Entry 8CXI (electron microscopy, 3.40 A resolution); this record covers chains E and F of the 10 polymer chains in the assembly.

== Chain E (and F) ==
Protein: Membrane M protein
Source organism: Zika virus
Notes: chain F of this document is another copy of the same molecule, construct and numbering; everything in this record applies to it too
UniProt: A0A1S6LXE0 (A0A1S6LXE0_ZIKV); residues -214 to 3208 here correspond to UniProt positions 1-3423 (UniProt number = residue number + 215)
Chain sequence (3423 residues; each row starts with the number of its first residue; numbers below 1 keep their minus sign (Met-214 is residue -214)):
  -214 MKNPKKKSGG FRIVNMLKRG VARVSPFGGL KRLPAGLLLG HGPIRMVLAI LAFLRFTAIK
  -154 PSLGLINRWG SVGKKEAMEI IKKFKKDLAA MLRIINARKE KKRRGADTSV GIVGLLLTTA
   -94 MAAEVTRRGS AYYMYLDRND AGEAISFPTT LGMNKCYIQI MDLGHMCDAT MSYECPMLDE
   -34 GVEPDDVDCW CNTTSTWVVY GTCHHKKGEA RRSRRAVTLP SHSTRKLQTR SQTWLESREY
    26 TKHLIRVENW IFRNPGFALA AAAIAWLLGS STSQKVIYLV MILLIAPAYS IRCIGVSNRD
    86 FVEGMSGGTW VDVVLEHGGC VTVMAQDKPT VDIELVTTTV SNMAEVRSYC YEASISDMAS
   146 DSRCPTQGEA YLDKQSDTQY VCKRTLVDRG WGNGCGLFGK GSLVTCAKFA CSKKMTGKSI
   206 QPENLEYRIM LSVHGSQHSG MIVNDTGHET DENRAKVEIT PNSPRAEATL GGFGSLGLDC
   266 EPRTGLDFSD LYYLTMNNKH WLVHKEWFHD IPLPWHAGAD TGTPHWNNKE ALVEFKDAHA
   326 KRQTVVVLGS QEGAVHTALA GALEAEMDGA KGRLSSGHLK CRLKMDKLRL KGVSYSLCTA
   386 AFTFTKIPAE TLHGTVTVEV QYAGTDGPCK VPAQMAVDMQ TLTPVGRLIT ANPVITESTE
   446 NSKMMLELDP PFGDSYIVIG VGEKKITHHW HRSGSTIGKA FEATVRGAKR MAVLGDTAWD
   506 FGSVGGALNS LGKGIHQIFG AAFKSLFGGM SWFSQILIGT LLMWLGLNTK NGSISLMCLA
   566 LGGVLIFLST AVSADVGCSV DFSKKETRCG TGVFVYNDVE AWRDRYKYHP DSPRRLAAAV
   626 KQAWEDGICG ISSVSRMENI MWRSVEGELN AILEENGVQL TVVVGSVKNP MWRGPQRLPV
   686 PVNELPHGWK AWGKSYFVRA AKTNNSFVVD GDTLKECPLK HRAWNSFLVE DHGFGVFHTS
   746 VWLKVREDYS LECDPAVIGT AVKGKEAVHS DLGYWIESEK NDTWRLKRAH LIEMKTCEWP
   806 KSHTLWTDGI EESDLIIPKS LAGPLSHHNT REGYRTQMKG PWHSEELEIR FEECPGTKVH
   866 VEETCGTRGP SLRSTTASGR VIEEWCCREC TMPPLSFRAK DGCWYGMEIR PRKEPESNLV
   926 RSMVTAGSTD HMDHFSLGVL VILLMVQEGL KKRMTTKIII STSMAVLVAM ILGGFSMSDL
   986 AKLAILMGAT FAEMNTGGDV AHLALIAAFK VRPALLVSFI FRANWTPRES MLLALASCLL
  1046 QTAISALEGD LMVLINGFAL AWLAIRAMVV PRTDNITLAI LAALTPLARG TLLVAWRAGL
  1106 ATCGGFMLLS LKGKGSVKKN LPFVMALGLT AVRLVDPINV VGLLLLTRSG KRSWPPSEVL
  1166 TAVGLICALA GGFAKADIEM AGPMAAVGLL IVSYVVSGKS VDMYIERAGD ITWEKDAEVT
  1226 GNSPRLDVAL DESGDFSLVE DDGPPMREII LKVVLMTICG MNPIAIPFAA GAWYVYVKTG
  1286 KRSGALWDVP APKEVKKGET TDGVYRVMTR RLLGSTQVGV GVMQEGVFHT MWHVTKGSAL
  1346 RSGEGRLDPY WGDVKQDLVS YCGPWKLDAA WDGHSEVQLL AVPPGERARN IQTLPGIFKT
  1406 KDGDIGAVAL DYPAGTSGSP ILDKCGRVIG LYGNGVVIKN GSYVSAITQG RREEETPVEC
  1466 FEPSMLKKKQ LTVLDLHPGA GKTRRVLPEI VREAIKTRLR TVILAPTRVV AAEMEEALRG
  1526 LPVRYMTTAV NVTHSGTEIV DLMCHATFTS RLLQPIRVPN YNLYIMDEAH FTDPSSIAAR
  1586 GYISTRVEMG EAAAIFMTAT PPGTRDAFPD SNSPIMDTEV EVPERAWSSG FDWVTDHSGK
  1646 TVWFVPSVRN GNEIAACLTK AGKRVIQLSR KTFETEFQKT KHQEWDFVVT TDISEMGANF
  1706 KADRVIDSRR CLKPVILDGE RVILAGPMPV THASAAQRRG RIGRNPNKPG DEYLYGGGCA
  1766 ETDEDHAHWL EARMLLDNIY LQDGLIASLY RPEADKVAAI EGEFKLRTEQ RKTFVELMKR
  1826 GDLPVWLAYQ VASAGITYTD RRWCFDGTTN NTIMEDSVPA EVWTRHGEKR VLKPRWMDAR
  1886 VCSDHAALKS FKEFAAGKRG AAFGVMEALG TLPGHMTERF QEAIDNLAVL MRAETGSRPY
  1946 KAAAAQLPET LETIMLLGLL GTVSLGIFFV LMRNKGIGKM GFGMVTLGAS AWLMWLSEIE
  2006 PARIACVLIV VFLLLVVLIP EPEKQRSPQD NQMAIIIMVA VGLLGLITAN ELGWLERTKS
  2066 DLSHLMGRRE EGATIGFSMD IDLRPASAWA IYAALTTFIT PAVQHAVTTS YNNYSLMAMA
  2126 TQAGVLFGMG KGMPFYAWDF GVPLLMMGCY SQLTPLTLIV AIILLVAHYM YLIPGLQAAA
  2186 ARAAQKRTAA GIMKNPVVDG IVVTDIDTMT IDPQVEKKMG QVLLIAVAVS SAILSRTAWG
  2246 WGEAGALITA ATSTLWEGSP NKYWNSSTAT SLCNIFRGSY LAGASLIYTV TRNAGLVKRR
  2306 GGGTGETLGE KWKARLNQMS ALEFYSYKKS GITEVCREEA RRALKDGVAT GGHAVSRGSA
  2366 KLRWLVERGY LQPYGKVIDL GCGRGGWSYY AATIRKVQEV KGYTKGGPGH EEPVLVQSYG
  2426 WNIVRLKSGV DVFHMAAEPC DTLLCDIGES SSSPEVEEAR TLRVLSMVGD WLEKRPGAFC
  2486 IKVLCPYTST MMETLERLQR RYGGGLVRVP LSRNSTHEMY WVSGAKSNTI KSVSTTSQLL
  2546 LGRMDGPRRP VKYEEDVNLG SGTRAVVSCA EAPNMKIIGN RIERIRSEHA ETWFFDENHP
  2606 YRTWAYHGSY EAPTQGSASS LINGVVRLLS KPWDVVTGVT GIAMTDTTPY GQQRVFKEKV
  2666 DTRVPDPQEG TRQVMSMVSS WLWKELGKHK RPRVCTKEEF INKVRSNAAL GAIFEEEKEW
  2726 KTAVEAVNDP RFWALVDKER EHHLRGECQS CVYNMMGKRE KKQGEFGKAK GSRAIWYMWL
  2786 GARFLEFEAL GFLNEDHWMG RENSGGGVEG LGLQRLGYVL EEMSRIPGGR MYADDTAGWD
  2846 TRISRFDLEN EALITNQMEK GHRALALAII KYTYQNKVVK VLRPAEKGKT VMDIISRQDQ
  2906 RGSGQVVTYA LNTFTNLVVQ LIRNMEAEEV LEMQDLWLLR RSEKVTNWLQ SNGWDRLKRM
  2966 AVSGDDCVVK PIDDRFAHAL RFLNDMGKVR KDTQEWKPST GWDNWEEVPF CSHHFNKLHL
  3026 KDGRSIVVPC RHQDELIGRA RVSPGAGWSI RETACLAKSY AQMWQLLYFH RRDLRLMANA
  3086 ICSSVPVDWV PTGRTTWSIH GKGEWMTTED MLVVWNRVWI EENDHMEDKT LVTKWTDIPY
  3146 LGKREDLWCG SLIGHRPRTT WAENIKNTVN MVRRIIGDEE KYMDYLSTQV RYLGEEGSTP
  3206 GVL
Unresolved in the structure: -214 to 0, 76-3208

== Interface between chain E and chain F ==
Residue-residue contacts (44; chain E residue first):
  Val2(E) - Arg23(F)
  Val2(E) - Lys27(F)
  Thr3(E) - Lys27(F)
  Thr3(E) - Ile30(F)
  Thr9(E) - Trp35(F)
  Thr9(E) - Tyr74(F)  hydrogen bond
  Arg10(E) - Asn39(F)  hydrogen bond
  Arg23(E) - Val2(F)
  Lys27(E) - Val2(F)
  His28(E) - Ala73(F)
  His28(E) - Tyr74(F)
  Ile30(E) - Thr3(F)
  Arg31(E) - Val2(F)
  Arg31(E) - Thr3(F)
  Trp35(E) - Thr9(F)
  Arg38(E) - Arg10(F)
  Asn39(E) - Arg10(F)  hydrogen bond
  Gly54(E) - Gln59(F)
  Ser55(E) - Gln59(F)
  Gln59(E) - Gly54(F)
  Gln59(E) - Ser55(F)
  Gln59(E) - Gln59(F)
  Gln59(E) - Tyr63(F)  hydrogen bond (backbone-side chain)
  Ile62(E) - Leu53(F)  hydrophobic
  Ile62(E) - Tyr63(F)
  Tyr63(E) - Gln59(F)  hydrogen bond (side chain-backbone)
  Tyr63(E) - Ile62(F)
  Tyr63(E) - Tyr63(F)
  Tyr63(E) - Met66(F)  hydrophobic
  Met66(E) - Tyr63(F)  hydrophobic
  Met66(E) - Met66(F)  hydrophobic
  Met66(E) - Ile67(F)  hydrophobic
  Met66(E) - Ile70(F)  hydrophobic
  Ile67(E) - Met66(F)  hydrophobic
  Leu69(E) - Ser75(F)  hydrogen bond (backbone-side chain)
  Ile70(E) - Leu69(F)  hydrophobic
  Ala73(E) - His28(F)
  Ala73(E) - Arg31(F)
  Ala73(E) - Ala73(F)  hydrophobic
  Ala73(E) - Ser75(F)
  Tyr74(E) - Thr9(F)  hydrogen bond
  Tyr74(E) - His28(F)  hydrogen bond (backbone-side chain)
  Ser75(E) - Leu69(F)  hydrogen bond (side chain-backbone)
  Ser75(E) - Ala73(F)
Other interface residues (no listed pair), chain E (28 interface residues in all): Ser8, Val32, Asn34, Leu53
Other interface residues (no listed pair), chain F (28 interface residues in all): Ala1, Pro5, Val32, Arg38

== Summary ==
Chain E and chain F each contribute 28 residues to their interface, with 9 hydrogen bonds. Among the polar
pairs are Thr9(E)-Tyr74(F), Arg10(E)-Asn39(F) and Gln59(E)-Tyr63(F).
Both chains are Membrane M protein (Zika virus). Entry 8CXI (Structures of Zika Virus in Complex with
Antibodies Targeting E Dimer Epitopes and Basis for Neutralization ...) was determined by electron microscopy.
